Entry 5IZ6 (X-ray diffraction, 2.15 A resolution); this record covers chains A and B.

[Chain A]
Name: Adenomatous polyposis coli protein
Organism: Homo sapiens
UniProt: P25054 (APC_HUMAN); residue numbers follow UniProt; this construct covers 407-751
Sequence (354 residues; each row starts with the number of its first residue):
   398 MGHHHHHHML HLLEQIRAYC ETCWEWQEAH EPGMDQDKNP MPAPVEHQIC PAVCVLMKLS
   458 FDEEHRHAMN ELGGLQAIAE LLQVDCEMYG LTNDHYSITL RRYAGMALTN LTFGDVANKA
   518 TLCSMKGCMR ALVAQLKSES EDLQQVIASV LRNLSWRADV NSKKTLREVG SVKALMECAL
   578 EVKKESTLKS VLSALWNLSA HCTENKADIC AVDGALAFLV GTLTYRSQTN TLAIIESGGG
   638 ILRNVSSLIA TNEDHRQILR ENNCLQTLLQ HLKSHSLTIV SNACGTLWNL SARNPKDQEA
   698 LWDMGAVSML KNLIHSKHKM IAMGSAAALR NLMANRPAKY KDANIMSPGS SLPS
Disordered / not traced: 398-402, 428-435, 742-751
Construct notes: expression tag (398-406)
Curated features (UniProtKB/Swiss-Prot):
  - modified residue (Phosphoserine): Ser744, Ser748
  - natural variant: Arg414 (R414C: In FAP1), Ser722 (S722G: In FAP1)
  - mutagenesis: Lys516 (K516E: Impairs interaction with KHDRBS1), Arg549 (R549E: Impairs interaction with KHDRBS1)

[Chain B]
Name: Phq-ala-gly-glu-ala-leu-tyr-glu-NH2
Sequence (9 residues; row label = number of the first residue in the row; numbering starts at 0):
     0 XAGEALYEX
Modified positions: PHQ (benzyl chlorocarbonate) at position 0; NH2 (amino group) at position 8

[Interface between chain A and chain B]
Pairs across the interface (33; chain A residue first):
  Phe458(A) - Tyr6(B)
  Arg463(A) - Leu5(B)
  Met503(A) - Tyr6(B)  hydrophobic
  Thr506(A) - Ala4(B)
  Thr506(A) - Tyr6(B)
  Asn507(A) - Leu5(B)
  Asn507(A) - Tyr6(B)  hydrogen bond (side chain-backbone)
  Phe510(A) - Glu3(B)
  Phe510(A) - Ala4(B)  hydrophobic
  Phe510(A) - Leu5(B)  hydrophobic
  Gly511(A) - Glu3(B)  hydrogen bond (backbone-side chain)
  Lys516(A) - Glu3(B)  salt bridge
  Asp539(A) - Tyr6(B)
  Gln542(A) - Tyr6(B)  hydrogen bond
  Gln542(A) - Glu7(B)  hydrogen bond (side chain-backbone)
  Val543(A) - Tyr6(B)
  Arg549(A) - Ala1(B)  hydrogen bond (side chain-backbone)
  Arg549(A) - Gly2(B)  hydrogen bond (side chain-backbone)
  Arg549(A) - Glu3(B)
  Arg549(A) - Ala4(B)
  Asn550(A) - Glu3(B)
  Asn550(A) - Ala4(B)  hydrogen bond (side chain-backbone)
  Trp553(A) - PHQ_0(B)
  Trp553(A) - Gly2(B)
  Trp553(A) - Glu3(B)
  Lys586(A) - Glu7(B)  salt bridge
  Ser590(A) - Ala1(B)
  Trp593(A) - PHQ_0(B)
  Trp593(A) - Ala1(B)  hydrophobic
  Asn594(A) - Ala1(B)  hydrogen bond (side chain-backbone)
  Asn594(A) - Gly2(B)  hydrogen bond (side chain-backbone)
  Ala597(A) - PHQ_0(B)
  Asn641(A) - PHQ_0(B)
Interface residues without a listed pair, chain A (23 interface residues in all): Thr509, Ser546, Arg640

[In short]
23 residues of chain A and 8 residues of chain B are in contact; the contacts include 9 hydrogen bonds and 2
salt bridges. Polar contacts include Lys516(A)-Glu3(B), Lys586(A)-Glu7(B) and Asn507(A)-Tyr6(B). UniProt lists
2 mutagenesis sites on chain A.
Here chain A is Adenomatous polyposis coli protein (Homo sapiens) and chain B is
Phq-ala-gly-glu-ala-leu-tyr-glu-NH2. Entry 5IZ6 (Protein-protein interaction) was determined by X-ray
diffraction (same publication as 5IZ8, 5IZ9, 5IZA and 5B6G).
